PDB entry 4ZNX | X-ray diffraction, 2.10 A resolution | chains A and E of the 8 polymer chains in the assembly

Chain A:
Molecule: Tyrosine-protein kinase Fyn
From: Homo sapiens
Notes: EC 2.7.10.2; fragment: sh3 domain
UniProtKB: P06241 (FYN_HUMAN); numbering as in UniProt (aligned over 84-141)
Amino-acid sequence (58 residues; each row starts with the number of its first residue):
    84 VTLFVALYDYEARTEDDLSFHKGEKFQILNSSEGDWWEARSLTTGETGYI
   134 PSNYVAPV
Reported in the primary citation:
  - contacts within the chain: Y93-D100 (hydrogen bond)
  - conformationally variable residues (side-chain flip): L101, W119

Chain E:
Molecule: APP12
Amino-acid sequence (12 residues; each row starts with the number of its first residue):
     1 APPLPPRNRPRL
Unresolved in the structure: 11-12

How chain A and chain E interact:
Contacting residue pairs - 24 pairs, chain A then chain E:
  Y91(A) - A1(E)  hydrophobic
  Y91(A) - P2(E)  hydrophobic
  Y93(A) - L4(E)  hydrophobic
  Y93(A) - R7(E)  hydrogen bond
  R96(A) - L4(E)
  R96(A) - R7(E)
  T97(A) - R7(E)
  D100(A) - R7(E)  salt bridge
  E116(A) - N8(E)
  G117(A) - N8(E)
  D118(A) - P5(E)
  D118(A) - N8(E)  hydrogen bond (backbone-side chain)
  W119(A) - P5(E)  hydrogen bond (side chain-backbone)
  W119(A) - P6(E)  hydrogen bond (side chain-backbone)
  W119(A) - R7(E)
  W119(A) - N8(E)  hydrogen bond (backbone-side chain)
  Y132(A) - N8(E)
  P134(A) - P5(E)
  N136(A) - P2(E)
  N136(A) - P3(E)  hydrogen bond (side chain-backbone)
  N136(A) - P5(E)
  Y137(A) - A1(E)
  Y137(A) - P2(E)  hydrogen bond (side chain-backbone)
  Y137(A) - L4(E)
Other interface residues (no listed pair), chain E (9 interface residues in all): R9
The authors on this interface:
  - residue pairs: D118(A)-N8(E) (water-mediated contact), D118(A)-P6(E) (water-mediated contact)
  - interface residues, chain A: D100(A), D118(A), W119(A)

In short:
The interface between chain A and chain E involves 13 residues on one side and 9 on the other, with 7 hydrogen
bonds and 1 salt bridge. Polar pairs include D100(A)-R7(E), Y93(A)-R7(E) and D118(A)-N8(E). The authors report
water-mediated contacts between D118(A) and N8(E) and D118(A) and P6(E). From the paper: interface residues
D100(A), D118(A) and W119(A); conformational variability at L101(A) and W119(A).
Chain A is Tyrosine-protein kinase Fyn (Homo sapiens) and chain E is APP12; the structure, Crystal structure
of the Fyn-SH3 domain in complex with the high affinity peptide APP12, was determined by X-ray diffraction.
